5JBJ - chains A and Y of the 3 polymer chains in the assembly; structure by X-ray diffraction, 3.58 A resolution.

# Chain A
Molecule: LGP2
From: Gallus gallus
Notes: engineered mutation(s): GAMGGGS from tag replaces the N-terminal methionine
Reference sequence: G0YYQ5 (G0YYQ5_CHICK); residues 2-674 here = UniProt positions 2-674
Chain sequence (680 residues; each row starts with the number of its first residue; numbers below 1 keep their minus sign (Gly-5 is residue -5)):
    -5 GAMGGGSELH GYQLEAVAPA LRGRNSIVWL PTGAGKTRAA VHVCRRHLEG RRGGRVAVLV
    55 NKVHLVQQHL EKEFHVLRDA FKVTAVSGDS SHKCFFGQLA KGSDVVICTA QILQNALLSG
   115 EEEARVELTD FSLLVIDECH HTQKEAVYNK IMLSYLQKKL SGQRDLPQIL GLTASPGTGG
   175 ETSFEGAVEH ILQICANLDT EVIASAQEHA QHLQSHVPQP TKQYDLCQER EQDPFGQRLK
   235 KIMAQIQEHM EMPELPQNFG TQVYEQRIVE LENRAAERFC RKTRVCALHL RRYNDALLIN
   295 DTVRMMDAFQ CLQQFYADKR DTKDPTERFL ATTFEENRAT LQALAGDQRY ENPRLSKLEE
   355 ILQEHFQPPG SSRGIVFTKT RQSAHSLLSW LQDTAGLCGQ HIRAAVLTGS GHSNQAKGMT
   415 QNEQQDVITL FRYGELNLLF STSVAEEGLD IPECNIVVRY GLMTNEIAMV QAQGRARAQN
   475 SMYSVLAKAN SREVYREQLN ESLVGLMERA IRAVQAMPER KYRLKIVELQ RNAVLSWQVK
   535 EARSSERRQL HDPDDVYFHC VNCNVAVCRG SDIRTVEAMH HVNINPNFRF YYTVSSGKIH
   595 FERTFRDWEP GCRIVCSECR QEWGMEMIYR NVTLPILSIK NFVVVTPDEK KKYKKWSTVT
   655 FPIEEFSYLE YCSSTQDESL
Unresolved in the structure: -5 to 0, 201-223, 314-317, 345, 485-499, 671-674
Differences from the reference sequence: expression tag (-5 to 1)
Ion coordination: Zn2+: Cys554, Cys557, Cys610, Cys613
What the authors report for this chain:
  - mutagenesis - A28C, K66A/E67A, E132Q, G468S: abolished catalytic activity
  - mutagenesis - H406A: decreased catalytic activity
  - mutagenesis - H406A: unchanged binding to RNA
  - mutagenesis - K648E/K649E (56-fold): decreased binding to dsRNA
  - mutagenesis - K138E/R490E, K138E/R490E/K648E/K649E, K648E/K649E: decreased signaling

# Chain Y
Molecule: 12-nt RNA strand
Sequence (12 nucleotides; row label = number of the first residue in the row):
    13 GGUAGCGCUA CC

# Chain A / chain Y interface
Residue-residue contacts (52; chain A residue first):
  Asn55(A) - U21(Y)  hydrogen bond to the sugar
  Asn55(A) - A22(Y)  sugar contact
  Lys56(A) - U21(Y)  sugar contact
  Lys56(A) - A22(Y)  phosphate contact
  Val57(A) - A22(Y)  hydrogen bond to the phosphate
  Val57(A) - C23(Y)  phosphate contact
  Gly82(A) - C23(Y)  hydrogen bond to the phosphate
  Ser85(A) - C24(Y)  hydrogen bond to the phosphate
  Thr103(A) - A22(Y)  phosphate contact
  Thr103(A) - C23(Y)  hydrogen bond to the phosphate
  Gln105(A) - A22(Y)  hydrogen bond to the sugar
  Gln105(A) - C23(Y)  sugar contact
  Ile106(A) - C23(Y)  phosphate contact
  Ile106(A) - C24(Y)  phosphate contact
  Asn109(A) - C23(Y)  hydrogen bond to the sugar
  Asn109(A) - C24(Y)  phosphate contact
  Gln256(A) - G17(Y)  base contact
  Glu259(A) - A16(Y)  sugar contact
  Glu259(A) - G17(Y)  hydrogen bond to the sugar
  Gln260(A) - G14(Y)  base contact
  Gln260(A) - U15(Y)  hydrogen bond to the base
  Val263(A) - A16(Y)  phosphate contact
  Asn267(A) - A16(Y)  sugar contact
  Arg285(A) - G17(Y)  hydrogen bond to the phosphate
  Arg285(A) - C18(Y)  salt bridge to the phosphate
  Lys373(A) - C18(Y)  sugar contact
  Lys373(A) - G19(Y)  sugar contact
  Thr374(A) - C18(Y)  sugar contact
  Thr374(A) - G19(Y)  sugar contact
  Arg375(A) - G19(Y)  hydrogen bond to the phosphate
  Arg375(A) - C20(Y)  salt bridge to the phosphate
  Thr402(A) - C20(Y)  phosphate contact
  Gly403(A) - C20(Y)  hydrogen bond to the phosphate
  Gly403(A) - U21(Y)  phosphate contact
  Ser404(A) - U21(Y)  hydrogen bond to the phosphate
  Gln409(A) - C18(Y)  phosphate contact
  Gln415(A) - A22(Y)  hydrogen bond to the phosphate
  Gln418(A) - U21(Y)  phosphate contact
  Thr436(A) - G19(Y)  phosphate contact
  Thr436(A) - C20(Y)  hydrogen bond to the phosphate
  Ser437(A) - G19(Y)  hydrogen bond to the sugar
  Val438(A) - C20(Y)  sugar contact
  Val438(A) - U21(Y)  phosphate contact
  Glu571(A) - C24(Y)  hydrogen bond to the sugar
  Met573(A) - C24(Y)  sugar contact
  His574(A) - C24(Y)  hydrogen bond to the sugar
  Arg597(A) - C23(Y)  phosphate contact
  Arg597(A) - C24(Y)  salt bridge to the phosphate
  Phe599(A) - C24(Y)  base contact
  Trp602(A) - C24(Y)  hydrogen bond to the sugar
  Lys648(A) - A16(Y)  salt bridge to the phosphate
  Lys648(A) - G17(Y)  salt bridge to the phosphate
Also at the interface, not in a pair above, chain A (40 interface residues in all): His58, Ser81, Glu264, Gln376, Gly405, Ala410

# Overview
The interface between chain A and chain Y involves 40 residues on one side and 11 on the other; the contacts
include 19 hydrogen bonds and 5 salt bridges. Polar pairs include Gln260(A)-U15(Y), Asn55(A)-U21(Y) and
Gln105(A)-A22(Y). The paper reports that A28C, K66A/E67A and E132Q of chain A, among others, abolish catalytic
activity; K138E/R490E, K138E/R490E/K648E/K649E and K648E/K649E of chain A reduce signaling; 8 substitutions
were tested in all.
Chain A is LGP2 (Gallus gallus) and chain Y is a 12-nt RNA strand; the structure, Crystal structure of chicken
LGP2 with 5'p 12-mer dsRNA at 3.6 A resolution, was determined by X-ray diffraction together with 5JAJ, 5JB2,
5JBG, 5JC3, 5JC7, 5JCF and 5JCH from the same study.
